PDB entry 8ZIY | electron microscopy, 2.64 A resolution | chains C and A of the 3 polymer chains in the assembly

[Chain C]
Molecule: Serine protease 1
Source organism: Homo sapiens
Notes: EC 3.4.21.4
Reference sequence: P07477 (TRY1_HUMAN); residue numbers follow UniProt; this construct covers 16-247
Sequence (232 residues; row label = number of the first residue in the row):
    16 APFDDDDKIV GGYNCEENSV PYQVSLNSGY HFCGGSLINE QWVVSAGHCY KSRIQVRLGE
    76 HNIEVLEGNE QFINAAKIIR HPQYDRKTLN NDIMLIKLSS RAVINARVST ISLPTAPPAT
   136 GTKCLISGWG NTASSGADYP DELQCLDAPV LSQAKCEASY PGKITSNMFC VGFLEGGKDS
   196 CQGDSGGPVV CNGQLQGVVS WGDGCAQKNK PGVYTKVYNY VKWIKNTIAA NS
Cystine bridges: Cys48-Cys64, Cys139-Cys206, Cys171-Cys185
UniProt features mapped onto this chain:
  - active site (Charge relay system): His63, Asp107, Ser200
  - binding site (Ca(2+)): Glu75, Asn77, Val80, Glu85
  - site: Asp194 (Required for specificity)
  - modified residue: Tyr154 (Sulfotyrosine)
  - natural variant: Ala16 (A16V: In PCTT), Asp22 (D22G: In PCTT), Lys23 (K23R: In PCTT), Asn29 (N29I: In PCTT; N29T: In PCTT), Asn54 (N54S: In PCTT), Glu79 (E79K: In PCTT), Leu104 (L104P: In PCTT), Arg116 (R116C: In PCTT), Arg122 (R122C: In PCTT; R122H: In PCTT), Thr137 (T137M: In a colorectal cancer sample), Cys139 (C139F: In PCTT)
  - mutagenesis: Tyr154 (Y154F: Lack of sulfation)

[Chain A]
Molecule: Enteropeptidase non-catalytic heavy chain
Source organism: Homo sapiens
Reference sequence: P98073 (ENTK_HUMAN); residue numbers follow UniProt; this construct covers 182-784
Sequence (603 residues; row label = number of the first residue in the row):
   182 IECLPGSSPC TDALTCIKAD LFCDGEVNCP DGSDEDNKMC ATVCDGRFLL TGSSGSFQAT
   242 HYPKPSETSV VCQWIIRVNQ GLSIKLSFDD FNTYYTDILD IYEGVGSSKI LRASIWETNP
   302 GTIRIFSNQV TATFLIESDE SDYVGFNATY TAFNSSELNN YEKINCNFED GFCFWVQDLN
   362 DDNEWERIQG STFSPFTGPN FDHTFGNASG FYISTPTGPG GRQERVGLLS LPLDPTLEPA
   422 CLSFWYHMYG ENVHKLSINI SNDQNMEKTV FQKEGNYGDN WNYGQVTLNE TVKFKVAFNA
   482 FKNKILSDIA LDDISLTYGI CNGSLYPEPT LVPTPPPELP TDCGGPFELW EPNTTFSSTN
   542 FPNSYPNLAF CVWILNAQKG KNIQLHFQEF DLANINDVVE IRDGEEADSL LLAVYTGPGP
   602 VKDVFSTTNR MTVLLITNDV LARGGFKANF TTGYHLGIPE PCKADHFQCK NGECVPLVNL
   662 CDGHLHCEDG SDEADCVRFF NGTTNNNGLV RFRIQSIWHT ACAENWTTQI SNDVCQLLGL
   722 GSGNSSKPIF PTDGGPFVKL NTAPDGHLIL TPSQQCLQDS LIRLQCNHKS CGKKLAAQDI
   782 TPK
Sequence notes: engineered mutation Ala574 (Glu in P98073)
Cystine bridges: Cys184-Cys197, Cys191-Cys210, Cys204-Cys221, Cys225-Cys253, Cys347-Cys354, Cys422-Cys502, Cys650-Cys668, Cys662-Cys677, Cys716-Cys767
Covalent attachments: N-acetylglucosamine (NAG) linked to Asn328, Asn335, Asn388, Asn440, Asn470, Asn503, Asn534, Asn630, Asn682, Asn725
UniProt features mapped onto this chain:
  - glycosylation (N-linked (GlcNAc...) asparagine): Asn328, Asn335, Asn388, Asn440, Asn470, Asn503, Asn534, Asn630, Asn682, Asn706, Asn725

[Interface between chain C and chain A]
Contacting residue pairs (38):
  Tyr45(C) - Gly401(A)
  Tyr45(C) - Arg403(A)
  Phe47(C) - Pro400(A)
  Cys48(C) - Pro400(A)  hydrophobic
  Tyr65(C) - Ile279(A)
  Tyr65(C) - Trp297(A)
  Tyr65(C) - Glu318(A)
  Arg68(C) - Leu316(A)
  Ile93(C) - Glu318(A)
  Ile94(C) - Glu321(A)
  Arg95(C) - Tyr275(A)
  Arg95(C) - Tyr276(A)
  Arg95(C) - Glu298(A)  salt bridge
  His96(C) - Tyr275(A)  hydrogen bond (backbone-side chain)
  Pro97(C) - Tyr275(A)
  Tyr99(C) - Phe374(A)
  Arg101(C) - Glu298(A)
  Arg101(C) - Phe374(A)
  Lys102(C) - Ser372(A)
  Lys102(C) - Ala389(A)
  Leu104(C) - Pro376(A)  hydrophobic
  Phe188(C) - Leu622(A)  hydrophobic
  Glu190(C) - Asn575(A)  hydrogen bond
  Glu190(C) - Val621(A)
  Glu190(C) - Leu622(A)
  Gly191(C) - Val621(A)
  Gln197(C) - Ile486(A)
  Ser200(C) - Pro400(A)
  Ser200(C) - Ile486(A)
  Trp216(C) - Pro376(A)  hydrophobic
  Trp216(C) - Phe377(A)  hydrophobic
  Asp218(C) - Phe377(A)
  Gly219(C) - Glu432(A)
  Gly219(C) - Leu487(A)
  Cys220(C) - Glu432(A)  hydrogen bond (backbone-side chain)
  Cys220(C) - Leu487(A)  hydrophobic
  Gln222(C) - Glu432(A)  hydrogen bond
  Gln222(C) - Val621(A)
Interface residues without a listed pair, chain C (31 interface residues in all): His46, His63, Ser67, Lys178, Asp194, Gly217, Lys223
Interface residues without a listed pair, chain A (28 interface residues in all): Ser319, Asn433, Lys485, Ala574, Asn577, Asn619

[Overview]
The interface between chain C and chain A involves 31 residues on one side and 28 on the other; the contacts
include 4 hydrogen bonds and 1 salt bridge. Polar pairs include Arg95(C)-Glu298(A), His96(C)-Tyr275(A) and
Glu190(C)-Asn575(A).
Here chain C is Serine protease 1 and chain A is Enteropeptidase non-catalytic heavy chain, both from Homo
sapiens. Entry 8ZIY (trypsinogen-EP-E574A) was determined by electron microscopy.
